PDB entry 7E9K | X-ray diffraction, 2.05 A resolution | chains A and B of the 3 polymer chains in the assembly

Chain A (and B):
Molecule: Protein O-linked-mannose beta-1,4-N-acetylglucosaminyltransferase 2
Source organism: Bos taurus
Notes: EC 2.4.1.312; chain B of this document is another copy of the same molecule, construct and numbering; everything in this record applies to it too
UniProtKB: Q5NDF2 (PMGT2_BOVIN); numbering as in UniProt (aligned over 45-580)
Sequence (539 residues; each row starts with the number of its first residue):
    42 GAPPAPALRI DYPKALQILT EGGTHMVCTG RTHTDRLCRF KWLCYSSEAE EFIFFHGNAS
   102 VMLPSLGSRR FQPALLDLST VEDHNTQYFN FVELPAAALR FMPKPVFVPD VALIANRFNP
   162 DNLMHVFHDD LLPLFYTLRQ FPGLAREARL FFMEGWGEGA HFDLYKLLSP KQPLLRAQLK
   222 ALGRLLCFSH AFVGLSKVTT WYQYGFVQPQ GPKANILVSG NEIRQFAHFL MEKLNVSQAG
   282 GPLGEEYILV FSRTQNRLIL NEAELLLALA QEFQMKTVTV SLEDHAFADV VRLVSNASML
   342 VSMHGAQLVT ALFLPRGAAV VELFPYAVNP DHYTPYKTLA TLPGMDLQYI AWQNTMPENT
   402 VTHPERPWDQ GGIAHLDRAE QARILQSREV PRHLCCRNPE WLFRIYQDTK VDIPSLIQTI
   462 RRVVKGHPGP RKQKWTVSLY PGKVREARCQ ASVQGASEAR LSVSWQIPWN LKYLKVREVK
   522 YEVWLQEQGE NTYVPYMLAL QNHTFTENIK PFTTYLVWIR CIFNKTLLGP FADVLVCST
Unresolved in the structure: 42-44, 279-285, 495-496 (chain B: 42-45, 51-52, 280-285, 472-473, 494-497)
Disulfide bonds: C69-C79, C85-C228, C436-C437, C490-C578
Covalently attached groups: N-acetylglucosamine (NAG) linked to N99, N337, N543
Construct notes: expression tag (42-44)
Small-molecule neighbours:
  - alpha-D-mannopyranose (MAN): N163, H166, Y245, C436, C437
  - UDP (uridine-5'-diphosphate): D162, N163, L164, H202, R294, T295, Q296, N297, R298, L323, E324, G346, A347, Q348, Y447
UniProt features mapped onto this chain:
  - glycosylation (N-linked (GlcNAc...) asparagine): N99, N276
What the authors report for this chain:
  - mutagenesis - Q113A, N532A, Y534A: unchanged catalytic activity
  - mutagenesis - H125A, F159A, N163A, H166A, R294A, R298A, C436A, C437A, T477*, W559A: abolished catalytic activity
  - mutagenesis - W525A, F572A: decreased catalytic activity
  - disease-associated variants - R158H, R445*: abolished catalytic activity
  - catalytic residues: H166, R294, R298 (proposed by the authors, not directly observed)

Interface between chain A and chain B:
Residue-residue contacts - 115 pairs, chain A then chain B:
  V68(A) - Y177(B)
  V68(A) - Q181(B)  hydrogen bond (backbone-side chain)
  C69(A) - Q181(B)  hydrogen bond (backbone-side chain)
  T70(A) - Q181(B)  hydrogen bond (backbone-side chain)
  R72(A) - T75(B)  hydrogen bond (side chain-backbone)
  R72(A) - D76(B)  salt bridge
  R72(A) - E123(B)  salt bridge
  R72(A) - K238(B)
  T75(A) - R72(B)
  D76(A) - G71(B)
  D76(A) - R72(B)  salt bridge
  R80(A) - R180(B)  hydrogen bond (side chain-backbone)
  R80(A) - Q181(B)
  R80(A) - F182(B)
  R80(A) - P183(B)
  S87(A) - W510(B)
  A90(A) - W510(B)
  I94(A) - W510(B)  hydrophobic
  H97(A) - V478(B)
  N99(A) - Q266(B)  hydrogen bond (backbone-side chain)
  A100(A) - Q266(B)
  S101(A) - N262(B)  hydrogen bond (backbone-side chain)
  S101(A) - Q266(B)
  V102(A) - Y177(B)
  V102(A) - N262(B)
  V102(A) - E263(B)
  V102(A) - Q266(B)
  M103(A) - E263(B)  hydrogen bond (backbone-side chain)
  L104(A) - Y177(B)  hydrophobic
  L104(A) - L258(B)
  L104(A) - E263(B)
  P105(A) - V239(B)  hydrophobic
  P105(A) - L258(B)
  S106(A) - L258(B)  hydrogen bond (backbone-backbone)
  S106(A) - S260(B)
  S106(A) - E263(B)
  L107(A) - L258(B)  hydrophobic
  G108(A) - Y481(B)
  S109(A) - Y481(B)  hydrogen bond (backbone-side chain)
  S109(A) - L569(B)  hydrogen bond (side chain-backbone)
  R110(A) - N256(B)
  R110(A) - I257(B)  hydrogen bond (side chain-backbone)
  R110(A) - L258(B)
  F112(A) - Y481(B)  hydrophobic
  F112(A) - L569(B)
  F112(A) - G570(B)
  F112(A) - P571(B)  hydrophobic
  E123(A) - R72(B)  salt bridge
  E134(A) - L480(B)
  E134(A) - Y481(B)  hydrogen bond (side chain-backbone)
  E134(A) - N511(B)  hydrogen bond (backbone-side chain)
  L135(A) - L480(B)  hydrophobic
  L135(A) - W510(B)  hydrophobic
  L135(A) - N511(B)
  L135(A) - Y514(B)  hydrophobic
  L135(A) - L515(B)  hydrophobic
  P136(A) - L480(B)
  P136(A) - L515(B)
  F142(A) - Y514(B)  hydrophobic
  M143(A) - Y514(B)  hydrophobic
  Y177(A) - V68(B)
  Y177(A) - V102(B)
  Y177(A) - L104(B)  hydrophobic
  R180(A) - R80(B)  hydrogen bond (backbone-side chain)
  Q181(A) - V68(B)  hydrogen bond (side chain-backbone)
  Q181(A) - C69(B)  hydrogen bond (side chain-backbone)
  Q181(A) - T70(B)  hydrogen bond (side chain-backbone)
  Q181(A) - R80(B)
  Q181(A) - F182(B)
  F182(A) - R80(B)
  F182(A) - Q181(B)
  F182(A) - F182(B)  hydrophobic
  P183(A) - R80(B)
  P183(A) - P183(B)
  P183(A) - H231(B)
  P183(A) - F233(B)  hydrophobic
  H231(A) - P183(B)
  F233(A) - P183(B)  hydrophobic
  K238(A) - R72(B)
  V239(A) - P105(B)  hydrophobic
  N256(A) - R110(B)
  L258(A) - L104(B)
  L258(A) - P105(B)
  L258(A) - S106(B)  hydrogen bond (backbone-backbone)
  L258(A) - L107(B)  hydrophobic
  S260(A) - S106(B)
  N262(A) - S101(B)  hydrogen bond (side chain-backbone)
  E263(A) - V102(B)
  E263(A) - M103(B)  hydrogen bond (side chain-backbone)
  E263(A) - L104(B)
  Q266(A) - N99(B)  hydrogen bond (side chain-backbone)
  Q266(A) - A100(B)
  Q266(A) - S101(B)
  V478(A) - H97(B)
  L480(A) - H97(B)
  L480(A) - E134(B)
  L480(A) - L135(B)
  L480(A) - P136(B)
  Y481(A) - G108(B)
  Y481(A) - S109(B)  hydrogen bond (side chain-backbone)
  Y481(A) - F112(B)  hydrophobic
  Y481(A) - E134(B)  hydrogen bond (backbone-side chain)
  W510(A) - S87(B)
  W510(A) - A90(B)
  W510(A) - I94(B)  hydrophobic
  N511(A) - E134(B)  hydrogen bond (side chain-backbone)
  N511(A) - L135(B)
  Y514(A) - L135(B)  hydrophobic
  Y514(A) - A139(B)
  Y514(A) - F142(B)
  Y514(A) - M143(B)  hydrophobic
  L515(A) - L135(B)  hydrophobic
  L515(A) - P136(B)
  L569(A) - F112(B)
  P571(A) - F112(B)  hydrophobic
Also at the interface, not in a pair above, chain A (66 interface residues in all): L78, R111, V133, A139, T240, I257, V259, S479, P482, G483, K484, G570
Also at the interface, not in a pair above, chain B (67 interface residues in all): L78, E92, R111, V133, T240, V259, P482, G483, T567

In short:
The interface between chain A and chain B involves 66 residues on one side and 67 on the other; the contacts
include 25 hydrogen bonds and 4 salt bridges. Among the polar pairs are R72(A)-D76(B), R72(A)-E123(B) and
V68(A)-Q181(B). From the paper: catalytic residues H166(A), R294(A) and R298(A); H125A, F159A and N163A of
chain A, among others, abolish catalytic activity; 17 substitutions were tested in all.
Both chains are Protein O-linked-mannose beta-1,4-N-acetylglucosaminyltransferase 2 (Bos taurus). Entry 7E9K
(Crystal Structure of POMGNT2 in complex with UDP and mono-mannosyl peptide (379Man long peptide)) was
determined by X-ray diffraction (same publication as 7E9L).
